PDB entry 7K9M | X-ray diffraction, 2.50 A resolution | chains B and C of the 3 polymer chains in the assembly

== Chain B ==
Name: Phenylalanine--tRNA ligase beta subunit
From: Mycobacterium tuberculosis (strain ATCC 25618 / H37Rv)
Notes: EC 6.1.1.20
UniProt: P9WFU1 (SYFB_MYCTU); numbering as in UniProt (aligned over 1-831)
Amino-acid sequence (835 residues; each row starts with the number of its first residue; numbers below 1 keep their minus sign (Gln-3 is residue -3)):
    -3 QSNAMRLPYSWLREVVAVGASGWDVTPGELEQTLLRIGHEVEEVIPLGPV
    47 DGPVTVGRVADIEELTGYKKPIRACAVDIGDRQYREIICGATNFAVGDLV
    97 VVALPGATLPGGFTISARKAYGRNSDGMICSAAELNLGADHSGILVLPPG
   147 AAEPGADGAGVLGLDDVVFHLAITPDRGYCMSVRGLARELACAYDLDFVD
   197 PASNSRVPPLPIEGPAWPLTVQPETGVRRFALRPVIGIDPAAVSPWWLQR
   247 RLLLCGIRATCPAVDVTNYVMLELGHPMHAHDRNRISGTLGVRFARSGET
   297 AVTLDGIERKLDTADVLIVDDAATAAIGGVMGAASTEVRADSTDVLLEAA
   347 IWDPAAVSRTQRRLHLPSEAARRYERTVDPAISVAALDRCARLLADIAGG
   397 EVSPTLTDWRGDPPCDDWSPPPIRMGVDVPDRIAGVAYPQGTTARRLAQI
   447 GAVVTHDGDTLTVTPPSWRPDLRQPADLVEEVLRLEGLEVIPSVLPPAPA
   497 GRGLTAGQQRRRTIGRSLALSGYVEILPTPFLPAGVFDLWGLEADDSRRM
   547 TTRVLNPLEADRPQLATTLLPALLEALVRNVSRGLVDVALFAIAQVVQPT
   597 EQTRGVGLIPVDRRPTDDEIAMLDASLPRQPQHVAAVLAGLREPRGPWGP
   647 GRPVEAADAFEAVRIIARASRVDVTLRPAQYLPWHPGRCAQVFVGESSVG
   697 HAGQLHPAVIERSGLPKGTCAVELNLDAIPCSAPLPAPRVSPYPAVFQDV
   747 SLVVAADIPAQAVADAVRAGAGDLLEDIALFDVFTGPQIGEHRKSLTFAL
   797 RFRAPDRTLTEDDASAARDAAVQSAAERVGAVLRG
Disordered / not traced: 203
Construct notes: expression tag (-3 to 0)
Metal / ion sites: Mg2+ site 1: Glu36 (shared with 1 residue of chain A); Mg2+ site 2: Glu476 (shared with 1 residue of chain A)
UniProt features mapped onto this chain:
  - binding site (Mg(2+)): Asp467, Asp473, Glu476, Glu477

== Chain C ==
Molecule: tRNA(Phe)
Sequence (77 nucleotides; row label = number of the first residue in the row):
     1 GGCCAGGUAGCUCAGUCGGUAUGAGCGUCCGCCUGAAAAGCGGAAGGUCG
    51 GCGGUUCGAUCCCGCCCCUGGCCACCA
Disordered / not traced: 1-4, 71-77

== How chain B and chain C interact ==
Contacting residue pairs (15):
  Gln744(B) - A38(C)  sugar contact
  Asp745(B) - A37(C)  hydrogen bond to the sugar
  Asp745(B) - A38(C)  hydrogen bond to the sugar
  Ser747(B) - A36(C)  hydrogen bond to the base
  Ser747(B) - A37(C)  base contact
  Phe777(B) - A37(C)  sugar contact
  Asp778(B) - G35(C)  hydrogen bond to the base
  Asp778(B) - A36(C)  base contact
  Phe780(B) - G35(C)  stacking on the base
  Gln784(B) - G35(C)  hydrogen bond to the sugar
  Thr793(B) - A36(C)  hydrogen bond to the base
  Thr793(B) - A37(C)  base contact
  Arg830(B) - U34(C)  sugar contact
  Arg830(B) - G35(C)  hydrogen bond to the base
  Arg830(B) - A36(C)  base contact
Also at the interface, not in a pair above, chain B (12 interface residues in all): Phe743, Val746, Ser791
Also at the interface, not in a pair above, chain C (6 interface residues in all): A39

== Overview ==
12 residues of chain B face 6 of chain C across their interface; the contacts include 7 hydrogen bonds and 1
aromatic stacking contact. Polar pairs include Ser747(B)-A36(C), Asp778(B)-G35(C) and Thr793(B)-A36(C).
UniProt lists 4 Mg2+-binding residues on chain B.
Here chain B is Phenylalanine--tRNA ligase beta subunit (Mycobacterium tuberculosis (strain ATCC 25618 /
H37Rv)) and chain C is tRNA(Phe). Entry 7K9M (Crystal structure of the complex of M. tuberculosis PheRS with
cognate precursor tRNA and 5'-O-(N-phenylalanyl)sulfamoyl-adenosine) was determined by X-ray diffraction (same
publication as 7K98, 7KA0 and 7KAB).
